9MUD - chains K and r of the 45 polymer chains in the assembly; structure by electron microscopy, 3.40 A resolution.

# Chain K (and r)
Name: Cat1 (CRISPR associated TIR 1) pentagonal filament
Notes: chain r of this document is another copy of the same molecule, construct and numbering; everything in this record applies to it too
Chain sequence (263 residues; each row starts with the number of its first residue):
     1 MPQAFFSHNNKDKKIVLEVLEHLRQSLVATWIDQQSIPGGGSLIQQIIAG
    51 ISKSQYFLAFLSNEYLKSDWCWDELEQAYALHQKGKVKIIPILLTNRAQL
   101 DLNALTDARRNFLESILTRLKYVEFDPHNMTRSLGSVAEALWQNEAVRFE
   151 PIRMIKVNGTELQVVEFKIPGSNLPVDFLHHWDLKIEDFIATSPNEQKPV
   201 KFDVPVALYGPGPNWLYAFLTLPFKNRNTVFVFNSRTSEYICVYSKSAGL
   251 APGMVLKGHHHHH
Not modelled in the structure: 1, 34-41, 259-263
Reported in the primary citation:
  - binding site for the 4-nt RNA strand: Trp-215, Asn-234, Ser-235
  - binding site for the 4-nt RNA strand: Lys-225, Asn-226, Arg-227
  - catalytic residues: Tyr-122
  - mutagenesis - D33A: decreased catalytic activity on NAD+
  - mutagenesis - Y122A: abolished catalytic activity on NAD+

# Interface between chain K and chain r
Contacting residue pairs - 7 pairs, chain K then chain r:
  Lys-67(K) with Lys-156(r)
  Asn-103(K) with Asn-158(r), hydrogen bond (backbone-backbone); Gly-258(r)
  Ala-104(K) with Lys-156(r), hydrogen bond (backbone-side chain); Asn-158(r), hydrogen bond (backbone-backbone); Gly-159(r), hydrogen bond (backbone-backbone)
  Leu-105(K) with Asn-158(r)
Interface residues without a listed pair, chain K (5 interface residues in all): Arg-110
Interface residues without a listed pair, chain r (5 interface residues in all): Val-157

# In short
Chain K and chain r each contribute 5 residues to their interface, with 4 hydrogen bonds. Among the polar
pairs are Ala-104(K)/Lys-156(r), Asn-103(K)/Asn-158(r) and Ala-104(K)/Asn-158(r). The paper reports the
catalytic residue Tyr-122(K); D33A of chain K reduces catalytic activity on NAD+.
Both chains are Cat1 (CRISPR associated TIR 1) pentagonal filament. Entry 9MUD (Cryo-EM structure of
CRISPR-associated cA4 bound Cat1 Pentagonal filament assembly) was determined by electron microscopy (same
publication as 9MUE, 9MUO and 9MW9).
